Entry 8DPG (electron microscopy, 3.60 A resolution); this record covers chains C and D of the 5 polymer chains in the assembly.

# Chain C
Molecule: Guanine nucleotide-binding protein G(I)/G(S)/G(T) subunit beta-1
Organism: Homo sapiens
UniProt: P62873 (GBB1_HUMAN); residues 2-340 here = UniProt positions 2-340
Sequence (358 residues; each row starts with the number of its first residue; numbers below 1 keep their minus sign (Met-17 is residue -17)):
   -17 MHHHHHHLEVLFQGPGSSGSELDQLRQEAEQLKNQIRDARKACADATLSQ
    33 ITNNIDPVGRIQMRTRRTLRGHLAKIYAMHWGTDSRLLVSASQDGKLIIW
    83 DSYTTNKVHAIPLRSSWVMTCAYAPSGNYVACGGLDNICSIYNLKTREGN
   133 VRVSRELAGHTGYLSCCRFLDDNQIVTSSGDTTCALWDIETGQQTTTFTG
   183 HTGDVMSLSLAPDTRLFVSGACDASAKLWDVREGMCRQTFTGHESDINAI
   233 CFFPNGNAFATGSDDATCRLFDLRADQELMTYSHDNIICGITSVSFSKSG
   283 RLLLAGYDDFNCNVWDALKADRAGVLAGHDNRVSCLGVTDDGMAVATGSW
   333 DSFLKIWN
Disordered / not traced: -17 to 4
Differences from the reference sequence: expression tag (-17 to 1)
Curated features (UniProtKB/Swiss-Prot):
  - modified residue: Ser2 (N-acetylserine), His266 (Phosphohistidine)
  - natural variant: Leu30 (L30F: In MRD42; uncertain significance), Arg52 (R52G: In MRD42), Gly64 (G64V: In MRD42), Asp76 (D76E: In MRD42; D76G: In MRD42), Gly77 (G77S: In MRD42), Lys78 (K78R: In MRD42), Ile80 (I80N: In MRD42; I80T: In MRD42), His91 (H91R: In MRD42; uncertain significance), Ala92 (A92T: In MRD42), Pro94 (P94S: In MRD42), Leu95 (L95P: In MRD42), Arg96 (R96L: In MRD42), 5 further natural variant entries in UniProt

# Chain D
Molecule: Guanine nucleotide-binding protein G(I)/G(S)/G(O) subunit gamma-2
Organism: Homo sapiens
UniProt: P59768 (GBG2_HUMAN); numbering as in UniProt (aligned over 1-71)
Sequence (71 residues; row label = number of the first residue in the row):
     1 MASNNTASIAQARKLVEQLKMEANIDRIKVSKAAADLMAYCEAHAKEDPL
    51 LTPVPASENPFREKKFFCAIL
Disordered / not traced: 1-15, 52-55, 62-71
Curated features (UniProtKB/Swiss-Prot):
  - modified residue: Ala2 (N-acetylalanine), Cys68 (Cysteine methyl ester)
  - lipidation: Cys68 (S-geranylgeranyl cysteine)

# How chain C and chain D interact
Residue-residue contacts (56; chain C residue first):
  Ala11(C) - Leu19(D)
  Leu14(C) - Val16(D)
  Leu14(C) - Leu19(D)  hydrophobic
  Ile18(C) - Leu19(D)
  Ala21(C) - Arg27(D)
  Arg22(C) - Glu22(D)  salt bridge
  Cys25(C) - Arg27(D)
  Cys25(C) - Ile28(D)
  Cys25(C) - Val30(D)  hydrogen bond (backbone-backbone)
  Ala28(C) - Val30(D)
  Ala28(C) - Ser31(D)
  Leu30(C) - Ala34(D)  hydrophobic
  Ile33(C) - Ala34(D)  hydrophobic
  Ile33(C) - Met38(D)
  Ile37(C) - Met38(D)  hydrophobic
  Ile37(C) - Glu42(D)
  Val40(C) - Leu51(D)  hydrophobic
  Met45(C) - Leu50(D)  hydrophobic
  Arg48(C) - Phe61(D)
  Arg49(C) - Phe61(D)  hydrogen bond (side chain-backbone)
  Ser84(C) - Phe61(D)
  Tyr85(C) - Pro60(D)
  Tyr85(C) - Phe61(D)  hydrophobic
  Arg219(C) - Glu22(D)
  Gln220(C) - Glu22(D)
  Gln220(C) - Ile25(D)
  Thr221(C) - Glu22(D)  hydrogen bond (backbone-side chain)
  Phe235(C) - Leu37(D)  hydrophobic
  Phe235(C) - Tyr40(D)  hydrophobic
  Pro236(C) - Tyr40(D)
  Asn237(C) - Leu37(D)
  Asp254(C) - Ala33(D)
  Arg256(C) - Arg27(D)
  Arg256(C) - Ile28(D)
  Arg256(C) - Ala33(D)
  Arg256(C) - Asp36(D)  salt bridge
  Ala257(C) - Val30(D)  hydrophobic
  Asp258(C) - Ile25(D)
  Asp258(C) - Arg27(D)  salt bridge
  Gln259(C) - Val30(D)
  Leu261(C) - Val30(D)  hydrophobic
  Leu261(C) - Leu37(D)  hydrophobic
  Lys280(C) - Glu47(D)
  Ser281(C) - Tyr40(D)
  Ser281(C) - Cys41(D)
  Ser281(C) - His44(D)
  Ser281(C) - Asp48(D)
  Leu300(C) - Cys41(D)  hydrophobic
  Gly324(C) - Pro49(D)
  Gly324(C) - Leu50(D)
  Met325(C) - Pro49(D)  hydrophobic
  Ala326(C) - Phe61(D)  hydrophobic
  Val327(C) - Leu50(D)  hydrophobic
  Ile338(C) - Phe61(D)  hydrophobic
  Asn340(C) - Asn59(D)  hydrogen bond
  Asn340(C) - Phe61(D)
Other interface residues (no listed pair), chain C (45 interface residues in all): Lys15, Gln17, Ala26, Ile43, Gly282, Arg283, Leu284, Asp323
Other interface residues (no listed pair), chain D (29 interface residues in all): Lys20, Ala23, Lys29, Ala35

# Overview
45 residues of chain C face 29 of chain D across their interface, with 4 hydrogen bonds and 3 salt bridges.
Among the polar pairs are Arg22(C)-Glu22(D), Arg256(C)-Asp36(D) and Asp258(C)-Arg27(D).
Here chain C is Guanine nucleotide-binding protein G(I)/G(S)/G(T) subunit beta-1 and chain D is Guanine
nucleotide-binding protein G(I)/G(S)/G(O) subunit gamma-2, both from Homo sapiens. Entry 8DPG (Cryo-EM
structure of the 5HT2C receptor (INI isoform) bound to psilocin) was determined by electron microscopy,
deposited together with 8DPF, 8DPH and 8DPI.
